1WME - chain A; structure by X-ray diffraction, 1.50 A resolution.

[Chain A]
Protein: protease
Source organism: Bacillus sp
Notes: EC 3.4.21.-
Reference sequence: Q93UV9 (Q93UV9_9BACI); residues 1-434 here correspond to UniProt positions 207-640 (UniProt number = residue number + 206)
Chain sequence (434 residues; row label = number of the first residue in the row):
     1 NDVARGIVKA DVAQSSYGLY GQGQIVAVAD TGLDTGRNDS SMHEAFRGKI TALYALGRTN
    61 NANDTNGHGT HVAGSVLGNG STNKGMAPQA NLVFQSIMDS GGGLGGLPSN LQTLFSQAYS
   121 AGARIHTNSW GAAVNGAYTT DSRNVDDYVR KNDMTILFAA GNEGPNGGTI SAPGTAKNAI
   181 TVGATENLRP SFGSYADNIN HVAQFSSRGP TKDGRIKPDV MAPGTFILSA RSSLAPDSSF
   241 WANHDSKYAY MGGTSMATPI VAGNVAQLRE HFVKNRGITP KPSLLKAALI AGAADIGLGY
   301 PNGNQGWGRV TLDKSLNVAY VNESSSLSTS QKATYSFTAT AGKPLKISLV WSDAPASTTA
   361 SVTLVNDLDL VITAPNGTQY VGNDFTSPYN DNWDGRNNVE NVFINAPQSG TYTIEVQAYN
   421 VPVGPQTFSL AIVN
Bound ions: Ca2+ site 1: E186, S194, D197, H201; Ca2+ site 2: D367, L368, D369, D394, E400; Ca2+ site 3: D384, T386, P388, D391, N392

[In short]
The Ca2+ site 1 is built by E186, S194, D197 and H201. D367, L368, D369, D394 and E400 coordinate Ca2+ site 2.
Chain A is protease (Bacillus sp); the structure, Crystal Structure of alkaline serine protease KP-43 from
Bacillus sp. KSM-KP43 (1.50 angstrom, 293 K), was determined by X-ray diffraction, deposited together with
1WMD and 1WMF.
